7X8S - chains B and G of the 5 polymer chains in the assembly; structure by electron microscopy, 3.09 A resolution.

Chain B:
Molecule: Guanine nucleotide-binding protein G(I)/G(S)/G(T) subunit beta-1
Source organism: Rattus norvegicus
Reference sequence: P54311 (GBB1_RAT); residues 2-340 here = UniProt positions 2-340
Chain sequence (345 residues; row label = number of the first residue in the row; numbers below 1 keep their minus sign (Met-4 is residue -4)):
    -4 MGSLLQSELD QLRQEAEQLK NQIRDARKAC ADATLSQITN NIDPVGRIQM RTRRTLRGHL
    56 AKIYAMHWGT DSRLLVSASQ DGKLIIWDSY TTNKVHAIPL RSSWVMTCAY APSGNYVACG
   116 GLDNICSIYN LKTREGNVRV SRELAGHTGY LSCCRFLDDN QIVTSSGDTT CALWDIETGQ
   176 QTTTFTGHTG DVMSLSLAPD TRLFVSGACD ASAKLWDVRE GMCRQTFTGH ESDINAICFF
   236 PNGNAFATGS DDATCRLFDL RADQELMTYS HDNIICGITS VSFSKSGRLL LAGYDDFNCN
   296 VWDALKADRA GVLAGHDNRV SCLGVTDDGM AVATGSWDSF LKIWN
Disordered / not traced: -4 to 2
Differences from the reference sequence: initiating methionine (-4); expression tag (-3 to 1)
Curated features (UniProtKB/Swiss-Prot):
  - modified residue: Ser2 (N-acetylserine), His266 (Phosphohistidine)

Chain G:
Molecule: Guanine nucleotide-binding protein G(I)/G(S)/G(O) subunit gamma-2
Source organism: Homo sapiens
Reference sequence: P59768 (GBG2_HUMAN); residue numbers follow UniProt; this construct covers 2-71
Chain sequence (70 residues; each row starts with the number of its first residue):
     2 ASNNTASIAQ ARKLVEQLKM EANIDRIKVS KAAADLMAYC EAHAKEDPLL TPVPASENPF
    62 REKKFFCAIL
Disordered / not traced: 2-8, 63-71
Curated features (UniProtKB/Swiss-Prot):
  - modified residue: Ala2 (N-acetylalanine), Cys68 (Cysteine methyl ester)
  - lipidation: Cys68 (S-geranylgeranyl cysteine)

Chain B / chain G interface:
Pairs across the interface (63; chain B residue first):
  Leu7(B) - Ala12(G)  hydrophobic
  Leu7(B) - Val16(G)  hydrophobic
  Ala11(B) - Leu19(G)
  Ile18(B) - Leu19(G)  hydrophobic
  Ile18(B) - Ala23(G)  hydrophobic
  Ile18(B) - Arg27(G)
  Cys25(B) - Arg27(G)
  Cys25(B) - Val30(G)
  Ala26(B) - Val30(G)  hydrophobic
  Asp27(B) - Lys29(G)
  Asp27(B) - Val30(G)  hydrogen bond (side chain-backbone)
  Asp27(B) - Ser31(G)  hydrogen bond
  Ala28(B) - Val30(G)
  Leu30(B) - Ala34(G)  hydrophobic
  Ile33(B) - Met38(G)  hydrophobic
  Thr34(B) - Met38(G)
  Ile37(B) - Glu42(G)
  Asp38(B) - Glu42(G)
  Val40(B) - Leu51(G)  hydrophobic
  Met45(B) - Leu50(G)  hydrophobic
  Arg48(B) - Phe61(G)
  Arg48(B) - Arg62(G)
  Arg49(B) - Pro60(G)  hydrogen bond (side chain-backbone)
  Arg49(B) - Phe61(G)
  Ser84(B) - Phe61(G)
  Tyr85(B) - Pro60(G)
  Tyr85(B) - Phe61(G)  hydrophobic
  Cys218(B) - Gln18(G)
  Cys218(B) - Met21(G)
  Arg219(B) - Gln18(G)
  Arg219(B) - Glu22(G)
  Gln220(B) - Ile25(G)
  Thr221(B) - Glu22(G)  hydrogen bond
  Phe235(B) - Leu37(G)  hydrophobic
  Pro236(B) - Tyr40(G)
  Asn237(B) - Tyr40(G)
  Leu252(B) - Leu37(G)  hydrophobic
  Asp254(B) - Ala33(G)
  Arg256(B) - Asp26(G)
  Arg256(B) - Arg27(G)
  Arg256(B) - Ile28(G)
  Asp258(B) - Ile25(G)
  Gln259(B) - Val30(G)
  Leu261(B) - Val30(G)  hydrophobic
  Ser279(B) - Asp48(G)  hydrogen bond
  Lys280(B) - His44(G)
  Lys280(B) - Glu47(G)  hydrogen bond (side chain-backbone)
  Lys280(B) - Asp48(G)
  Lys280(B) - Pro49(G)
  Ser281(B) - Tyr40(G)
  Ser281(B) - His44(G)
  Ser281(B) - Ala45(G)
  Ser281(B) - Asp48(G)  hydrogen bond
  Arg283(B) - Leu51(G)
  Leu300(B) - Met38(G)  hydrophobic
  Leu300(B) - Cys41(G)  hydrophobic
  Asp323(B) - Pro49(G)
  Gly324(B) - Pro49(G)
  Gly324(B) - Leu50(G)
  Met325(B) - Leu50(G)
  Ala326(B) - Phe61(G)  hydrophobic
  Val327(B) - Leu50(G)  hydrophobic
  Asn340(B) - Asn59(G)
Other interface residues (no listed pair), chain B (56 interface residues in all): Leu4, Glu10, Leu14, Gln17, Arg22, Ala24, Ile43, Trp63, Met217, Ala257, Gly282, Leu284, Leu286, Ile338
Other interface residues (no listed pair), chain G (33 interface residues in all): Lys20

Overview:
56 residues of chain B and 33 residues of chain G are in contact, with 7 hydrogen bonds. Polar pairs include
Asp27(B)-Val30(G), Asp27(B)-Ser31(G) and Arg49(B)-Pro60(G).
Chain B is Guanine nucleotide-binding protein G(I)/G(S)/G(T) subunit beta-1 (Rattus norvegicus) and chain G is
Guanine nucleotide-binding protein G(I)/G(S)/G(O) subunit gamma-2 (Homo sapiens); the structure, Cryo-EM
structure of the WB4-24-bound hGLP-1R-Gs complex, was determined by electron microscopy together with 7X8R
from the same study.
